7BVK - chain A; structure by X-ray diffraction, 2.70 A resolution.

[Chain A]
Name: Oxidoreductase, NAD-binding
Organism: Acidithiobacillus ferrooxidans (strain ATCC 23270 / DSM 14882 / CIP 104768 / NCIMB 8455)
UniProt: B7JA34 (B7JA34_ACIF2); residue numbers follow UniProt; this construct covers 1-313
Chain sequence (321 residues; numbered 1 to 321; the number before each row is that of its first residue):
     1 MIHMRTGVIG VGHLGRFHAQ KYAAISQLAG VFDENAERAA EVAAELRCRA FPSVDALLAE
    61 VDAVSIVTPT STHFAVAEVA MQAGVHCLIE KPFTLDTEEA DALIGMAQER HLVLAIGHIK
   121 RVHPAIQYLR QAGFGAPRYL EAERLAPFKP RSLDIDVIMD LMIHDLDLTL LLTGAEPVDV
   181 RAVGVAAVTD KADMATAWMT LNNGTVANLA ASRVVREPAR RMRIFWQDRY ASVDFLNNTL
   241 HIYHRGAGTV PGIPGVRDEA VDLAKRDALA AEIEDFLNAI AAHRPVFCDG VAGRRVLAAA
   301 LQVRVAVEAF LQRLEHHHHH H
Disordered / not traced: 246-255, 313-321
Sequence notes: expression tag (314-321)
Residues lining bound ligands: NAD (nicotinamide-adenine-dinucleotide): Ile9, Gly10, Val11, Gly12, His13, Leu14, Gly15, Phe32, Asp33, Glu34, Asn35, Arg38, Val67, Thr68, Pro69, Thr70, His73, Val76, Lys91, Pro92
Curated features (UniProtKB/Swiss-Prot):
  - binding site (NAD(+)): His13, Leu14, Arg38
  - mutagenesis: Lys91 (K91A: Loss of activity), His164 (H164N: Loss of activity)

[In short]
Bound to chain A: NAD. Curated annotation (UniProt) lists 3 NAD+-binding residues and 2 mutagenesis sites.
Chain A is Oxidoreductase, NAD-binding (Acidithiobacillus ferrooxidans (strain ATCC 23270 / DSM 14882 / CIP
104768 / NCIMB 8455)); the structure, UDP-N-acetylglucosamine 3-dehydrogenase GnnA from Acidithiobacillus
ferrooxidans (P212121), was determined by X-ray diffraction together with 7BVJ from the same study.
